PDB entry 9JNU | electron microscopy, 2.50 A resolution | chains G and I of the 11 polymer chains in the assembly

== Chain G ==
Molecule: Histone H2A
Organism: Xenopus laevis
UniProt: Q6AZJ8 (Q6AZJ8_XENLA); residues 1-129 here correspond to UniProt positions 2-130 (UniProt number = residue number + 1)
Amino-acid sequence (129 residues; row label = number of the first residue in the row):
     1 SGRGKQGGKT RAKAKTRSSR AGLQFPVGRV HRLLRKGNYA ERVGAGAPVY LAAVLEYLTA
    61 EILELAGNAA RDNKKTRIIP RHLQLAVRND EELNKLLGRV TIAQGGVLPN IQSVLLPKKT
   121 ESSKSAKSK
Disordered / not traced: 1-11, 119-129

== Chain I ==
Molecule: 146-nt DNA strand
Organism: Escherichia coli K-12
Sequence (146 nucleotides; each row starts with the number of its first residue):
     2 TCGAGAATCC CGGTGCCGAG GCCGCTCAAT TGGTCGTAGA CAGCTCTAGC ACCGCTTAAA
    62 CGCACGTACG CGCTGTCCCC CGCGTTTTAA CCGCCAAGGG GATTACTCCC TAGTCTCCAG
   122 GCACGTGTCA GATATATACA TCCGAT

== Chain G / chain I interface ==
Pairs across the interface (14):
  Ala12(G) with DG33(I), phosphate contact
  Lys13(G) with DT32(I), phosphate contact
  Ala14(G) with DT31(I), phosphate contact; DT32(I), phosphate contact
  Lys15(G) with DT31(I), phosphate contact; DT32(I), hydrogen bond to the phosphate
  Thr16(G) with DT31(I), phosphate contact
  Arg17(G) with DT31(I), salt bridge to the phosphate
  Arg20(G) with DT32(I), salt bridge to the phosphate
  Gly28(G) with DA30(I), sugar contact
  Arg29(G) with DA30(I), sugar contact
  Arg32(G) with DA30(I), salt bridge to the phosphate
  Arg77(G) with DA20(I), sugar contact; DG21(I), phosphate contact
Other interface residues (no listed pair), chain G (12 interface residues in all): Arg42
Other interface residues (no listed pair), chain I (8 interface residues in all): DA29, DA39

== Overview ==
12 residues of chain G face 8 of chain I across their interface; the contacts include 1 hydrogen bond and 3
salt bridges. Polar contacts include Lys15(G)-DT32(I), Arg17(G)-DT31(I) and Arg20(G)-DT32(I).
Chain G is Histone H2A (Xenopus laevis) and chain I is a 146-nt DNA strand (Escherichia coli K-12); the
structure, Structure of isw1-nucleosome complex in ADP state, was determined by electron microscopy (same
publication as 9JNT, 9JNV, 9JO2, 9JO5, 9LIU and 9LJ2).
